PDB entry 3K9F | X-ray diffraction, 2.90 A resolution | chains C and F of the 8 polymer chains in the assembly

# Chain C
Protein: DNA topoisomerase 4 subunit B
Organism: Streptococcus pneumoniae
Notes: EC 5.99.1.-
UniProt: Q59961 (PARE_STRPN); residues 404-647 here = UniProt positions 404-647
Sequence (268 residues; row label = number of the first residue in the row):
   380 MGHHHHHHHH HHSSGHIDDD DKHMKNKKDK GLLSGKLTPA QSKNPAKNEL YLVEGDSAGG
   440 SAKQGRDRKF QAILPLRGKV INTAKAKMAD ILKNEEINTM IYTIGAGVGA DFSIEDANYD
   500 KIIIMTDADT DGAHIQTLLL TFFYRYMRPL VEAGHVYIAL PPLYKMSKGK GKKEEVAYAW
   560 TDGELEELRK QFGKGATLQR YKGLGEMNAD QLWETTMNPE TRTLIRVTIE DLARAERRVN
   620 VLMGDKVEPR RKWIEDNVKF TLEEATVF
Unresolved in the structure: 380-414, 488-489, 495, 548, 641-647
Construct notes: initiating methionine (380); expression tag (381-403)
Small-molecule neighbours:
  - Levofloxacin (LFX; (3S)-9-fluoro-3-methyl-10-(4-methylpiperazin-1-yl)-7-oxo-2,3-dihydro-7H-[1,4]oxazino[2,3,4-ij]quinoline-6-carboxylic acid): Arg-456, Gly-457, Glu-475
  - Mg2+ (MG): Asp-506, Asp-508, Lys-581
UniProt features mapped onto this chain:
  - binding site (Mg(2+)): Glu-433, Asp-506, Asp-508
  - site (Interaction with DNA): Lys-458, Asn-461, His-513, Arg-629

# Chain F
Molecule: 19-nt DNA strand
Sequence (19 nucleotides; row label = number of the first residue in the row):
     1 AGTCATTCAT GACCTTGGT
Unresolved in the structure: 12-19

# Interface between chain C and chain F
Pairs across the interface - 18 pairs, chain C then chain F:
  Lys-458(C) with DT6(F), base contact; DT7(F), sugar contact
  Val-459(C) with DT7(F), sugar contact
  Ile-460(C) with DT6(F), phosphate contact; DT7(F), phosphate contact
  Asn-461(C) with DT7(F), hydrogen bond to the phosphate; DC8(F), hydrogen bond to the phosphate
  Lys-464(C) with DC8(F), salt bridge to the phosphate; DA9(F), salt bridge to the phosphate
  Asn-473(C) with DT6(F), phosphate contact
  His-513(C) with DT7(F), hydrogen bond to the phosphate; DC8(F), salt bridge to the phosphate
  Met-622(C) with DC8(F), phosphate contact
  Val-626(C) with DA9(F), phosphate contact; DT10(F), phosphate contact
  Arg-629(C) with DC8(F), phosphate contact; DA9(F), salt bridge to the phosphate
  Arg-630(C) with DT10(F), salt bridge to the phosphate
Other interface residues (no listed pair), chain C (12 interface residues in all): Leu-517

# Summary
The interface between chain C and chain F involves 12 residues on one side and 5 on the other; the contacts
include 3 hydrogen bonds and 5 salt bridges. Polar pairs include Asn-461(C)/DT7(F), Asn-461(C)/DC8(F) and
His-513(C)/DT7(F). Chain C binds Mg2+ and Levofloxacin.
Here chain C is DNA topoisomerase 4 subunit B (Streptococcus pneumoniae) and chain F is a 19-nt DNA strand.
Entry 3K9F (Detailed structural insight into the quinolone-DNA cleavage complex of type IIA topoisomerases)
was determined by X-ray diffraction (same publication as 3KSA, 3KSB and 3LTN).
